Entry 1HAA (solution NMR); this record covers chains A and B.

Chain A:
Name: Alpha-bungarotoxin
From: Bungarus multicinctus
UniProtKB: P01378 (NXL1_BUNMU); residue numbers follow UniProt; this construct covers 1-74
Chain sequence (74 residues; each row starts with the number of its first residue):
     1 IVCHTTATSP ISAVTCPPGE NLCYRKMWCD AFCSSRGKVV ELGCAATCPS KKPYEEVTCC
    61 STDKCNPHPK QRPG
Disulfide bonds: Cys3-Cys23, Cys16-Cys44, Cys29-Cys33, Cys48-Cys59, Cys60-Cys65

Chain B:
Name: Peptide
Chain sequence (13 residues; numbered 75 to 87; the number before each row is that of its first residue):
    75 WRYYESSLEP YPD
Reported in the primary citation:
  - contacts within the chain: Trp75-Pro86, Trp75-Asp87, Arg76-Tyr85 (backbone contact), Tyr77-Tyr85, Tyr77-Pro84, Tyr78-Ser81 (backbone contact), Tyr78-Tyr85 (hydrophobic contact)

Interface between chain A and chain B:
Contacting residue pairs - 32 pairs, chain A then chain B:
  Thr6(A) with Trp75(B); Tyr77(B)
  Ala7(A) with Trp75(B)
  Thr8(A) with Trp75(B); Tyr77(B)
  Ser9(A) with Tyr77(B); Pro84(B)
  Pro10(A) with Tyr77(B)
  Ile11(A) with Tyr77(B)
  Asp30(A) with Tyr78(B)
  Ser35(A) with Ser80(B)
  Arg36(A) with Tyr78(B); Ser80(B); Tyr85(B)
  Lys38(A) with Tyr78(B); Glu79(B)
  Val39(A) with Arg76(B); Tyr77(B); Tyr78(B)
  Val40(A) with Arg76(B); Tyr77(B); Tyr78(B); Glu79(B)
  Glu41(A) with Arg76(B)
  His68(A) with Tyr78(B); Glu79(B); Ser81(B); Leu82(B)
  Lys70(A) with Glu79(B); Leu82(B)
  Gln71(A) with Leu82(B)
  Arg72(A) with Leu82(B)
Other interface residues (no listed pair), chain A (18 interface residues in all): Pro69
The authors on this interface:
  - specific contacts: Ala7(A)-Trp75(B), Thr8(A)-Trp75(B), Ser9(A)-Trp75(B), Lys38(A)-Glu79(B) (backbone contact), Val40(A)-Tyr77(B) (hydrogen bond), Tyr78(B)-Val39(A) (hydrophobic contact)
  - interface residues, chain A: Thr6(A), Ala7(A), Thr8(A), Ser9(A), Ile11(A), Asp30(A), Arg36(A), Lys38(A), Val39(A), Val40(A), Glu41(A), His68(A), Lys70(A), Gln71(A)
  - interface residues, chain B: Tyr77(B), Tyr78(B), Ser80(B), Ser81(B), Leu82(B), Tyr85(B)

In short:
18 residues of chain A and 10 residues of chain B are in contact. The authors report contacts between Ala7(A)
and Trp75(B), Thr8(A) and Trp75(B) and Ser9(A) and Trp75(B); a backbone contact between Lys38(A) and Glu79(B);
a hydrogen bond between Val40(A) and Tyr77(B). From the paper: interface residues Thr6(A), Ala7(A) and
Tyr77(B) among others; contacts within the chain involving Trp75(B), Pro86(B) and Asp87(B) among others.
Here chain A is Alpha-bungarotoxin (Bungarus multicinctus) and chain B is Peptide. Entry 1HAA (A beta-Hairpin
Structure in a 13-mer Peptide that Binds a-Bungarotoxin with High Affinity and Neutralizes its ...) was
determined by solution NMR (same publication as 1HAJ).
